5VZJ - chains C and D of the 14 polymer chains in the assembly; structure by X-ray diffraction, 3.30 A resolution.

== Chain C ==
Name: Exosome complex component RRP43
From: Saccharomyces cerevisiae (strain ATCC 204508 / S288c)
Reference sequence: P25359 (RRP43_YEAST); numbering as in UniProt (aligned over 1-394)
Chain sequence (394 residues; numbered 1 to 394; the number before each row is that of its first residue):
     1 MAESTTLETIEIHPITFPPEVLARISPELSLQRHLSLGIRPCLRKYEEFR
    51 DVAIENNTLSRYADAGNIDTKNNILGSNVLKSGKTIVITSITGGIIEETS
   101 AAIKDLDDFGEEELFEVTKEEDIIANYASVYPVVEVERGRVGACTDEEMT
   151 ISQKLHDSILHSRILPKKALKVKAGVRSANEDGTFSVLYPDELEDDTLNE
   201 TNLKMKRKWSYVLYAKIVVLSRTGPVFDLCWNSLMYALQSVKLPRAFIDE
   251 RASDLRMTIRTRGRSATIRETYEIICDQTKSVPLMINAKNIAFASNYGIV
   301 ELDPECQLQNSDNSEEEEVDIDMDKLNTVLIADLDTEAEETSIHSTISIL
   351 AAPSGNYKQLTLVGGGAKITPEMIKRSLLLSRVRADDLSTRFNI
Not modelled in the structure: 1-8, 100-122, 179-184, 191-207, 249-273, 308-322, 394

== Chain D ==
Name: Exosome complex component RRP46
From: Saccharomyces cerevisiae (strain ATCC 204508 / S288c)
Reference sequence: P53256 (RRP46_YEAST); numbering as in UniProt (aligned over 1-223)
Chain sequence (225 residues; row label = number of the first residue in the row; numbers below 1 keep their minus sign (Gly-1 is residue -1)):
    -1 GSMSVQAEIGILDHVDGSSEFVSQDTKVICSVTGPIEPKARQELPTQLAL
    49 EIIVRPAKGVATTREKVLEDKLRAVLTPLITRHCYPRQLCQITCQILESG
    99 EDEAEFSLRELSCCINAAFLALVDAGIALNSMCASIPIAIIKDTSDIIVD
   149 PTAEQLKISLSVHTLALEFVNGGKVVKNVLLLDSNGDFNEDQLFSLLELG
   199 EQKCQELVTNIRRIIQDNISPRLVV
Not modelled in the structure: -1 to 1
Sequence notes: expression tag (-1 to 0)

== Interface between chain C and chain D ==
Contacting residue pairs - 64 pairs, chain C then chain D:
  Ile123(C) with Lys155(D), hydrogen bond (backbone-backbone); Ile156(D); Ser157(D)
  Ile124(C) with Glu103(D); Phe104(D), hydrophobic; Lys155(D)
  Ala125(C) with Glu103(D)
  Asp146(C) with Lys64(D), salt bridge
  Met149(C) with Thr61(D), hydrogen bond (backbone-side chain); Lys64(D)
  Thr150(C) with Val65(D)
  Gln153(C) with Thr61(D); Arg62(D); Val65(D)
  Asp157(C) with Asn183(D)
  Ser158(C) with Asn183(D)
  His161(C) with Glu103(D); Asn183(D); Gly184(D); Asp185(D)
  Arg163(C) with Asp185(D), salt bridge
  Asn290(C) with Asp185(D)
  Gly355(C) with Asn187(D)
  Asn356(C) with Phe186(D)
  Tyr357(C) with Gly184(D); Asp185(D); Phe186(D), hydrogen bond (backbone-backbone); Asn187(D); Glu188(D)
  Lys358(C) with Asn183(D); Gly184(D), hydrogen bond (backbone-backbone); Asp185(D), salt bridge; Phe186(D)
  Gln359(C) with Ser182(D); Asn183(D)
  Leu360(C) with Leu180(D); Asp181(D); Ser182(D), hydrogen bond (backbone-backbone); Phe186(D), hydrophobic; Leu191(D), hydrophobic
  Thr361(C) with Leu180(D); Asp181(D)
  Leu362(C) with Val177(D), hydrophobic; Leu178(D); Leu179(D); Leu180(D), hydrogen bond (backbone-backbone)
  Val363(C) with Leu178(D); Leu179(D), hydrophobic
  Gly364(C) with Asn176(D), hydrogen bond (backbone-side chain); Val177(D), hydrogen bond (backbone-backbone); Leu178(D), hydrogen bond (backbone-backbone)
  Gly365(C) with Pro76(D)
  Gly366(C) with Asn176(D)
  Ala367(C) with Asn176(D), hydrogen bond (backbone-side chain)
  Lys368(C) with Val174(D); Lys175(D), hydrogen bond (side chain-backbone); Asn176(D)
  Ile369(C) with Asn176(D)
  Pro371(C) with Phe192(D), hydrophobic
  Ile374(C) with Phe192(D), hydrophobic
  Lys375(C) with Glu188(D); Phe192(D)
  Leu378(C) with Glu188(D); Leu191(D), hydrophobic
Also at the interface, not in a pair above, chain C (33 interface residues in all): Lys154, Ser162
Also at the interface, not in a pair above, chain D (33 interface residues in all): Asp68, Ala72, Ser105, Leu158, Val160, Leu195

== In short ==
Chain C and chain D each contribute 33 residues to their interface, with 11 hydrogen bonds and 3 salt bridges.
Polar contacts include Asp146(C)-Lys64(D), Arg163(C)-Asp185(D) and Lys358(C)-Asp185(D).
Here chain C is Exosome complex component RRP43 and chain D is Exosome complex component RRP46, both from
Saccharomyces cerevisiae (strain ATCC 204508 / S288c). Entry 5VZJ (Structure of a twelve component
MPP6-nuclear RNA exosome complex bound to RNA) was determined by X-ray diffraction.
